3O62 - chains A and I of the 10 polymer chains in the assembly; structure by X-ray diffraction, 3.22 A resolution.

Chain A:
Molecule: Histone H3.2
Source organism: Xenopus laevis
UniProtKB: P84233 (H32_XENLA); residues 1-135 here correspond to UniProt positions 2-136 (UniProt number = residue number + 1)
Sequence (135 residues; numbered 1 to 135; the number before each row is that of its first residue):
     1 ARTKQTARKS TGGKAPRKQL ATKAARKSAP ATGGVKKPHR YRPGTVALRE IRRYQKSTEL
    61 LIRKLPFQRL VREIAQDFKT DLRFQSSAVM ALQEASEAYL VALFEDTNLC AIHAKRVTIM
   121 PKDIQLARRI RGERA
Unresolved in the structure: 1-37
Sequence notes: conflict Ala102 (Gly103 in P84233)
Swiss-Prot annotation at these positions:
  - modified residue: Arg2 (Asymmetric dimethylarginine), Thr3 (Phosphothreonine), Lys4 (Allysine), Gln5 (5-glutamyl dopamine), Thr6 (Phosphothreonine), Arg8 (Citrulline), Lys9 (N6,N6,N6-trimethyllysine), Ser10 (ADP-ribosylserine), Thr11 (Phosphothreonine), Lys14 (N6-(2-hydroxyisobutyryl)lysine), Arg17 (Asymmetric dimethylarginine), Lys18 (N6-(2-hydroxyisobutyryl)lysine), Lys23 (N6-(2-hydroxyisobutyryl)lysine), Arg26 (Citrulline), Lys27 (N6,N6,N6-trimethyllysine), Ser28 (ADP-ribosylserine), Lys36 (N6,N6,N6-trimethyllysine), Lys37 (N6-methyllysine), Tyr41 (Phosphotyrosine), Lys56 (N6,N6,N6-trimethyllysine) and 8 more in UniProt
  - lipidation: Cys110 (S-palmitoyl cysteine)

Chain I:
Molecule: 146-nt DNA strand
Sequence (146 nucleotides; row label = number of the first residue in the row):
     1 ATCAATATCC ACCTGCAGAT TCTACCAAAA GTGTATTTGG AAACTGCTCC ATCAAAAGGC
    61 ATGTTCACCG TGATTCCCCT CAACATCGGA AAACTACCTC GTCAAAGGTT TATGTGAAAA
   121 CCATCTTAGA CGTCCACCTA TAACTA
Bound ions: Cisplatin Pt: DG70, DG72
Residues lining bound ligands: Cisplatin (CPT): DG70, DG72, DA73

Interface between chain A and chain I:
Pairs across the interface (19; chain A residue first):
  His39(A) with DC144(I), sugar contact
  Arg40(A) with DC144(I), sugar contact
  Tyr41(A) with DC144(I), phosphate contact
  Arg42(A) with DC68(I), phosphate contact; DC144(I), salt bridge to the phosphate
  Pro43(A) with DA67(I), phosphate contact; DC68(I), phosphate contact
  Arg63(A) with DC60(I), salt bridge to the phosphate
  Arg72(A) with DA51(I), salt bridge to the phosphate
  Arg83(A) with DC50(I), phosphate contact; DA51(I), phosphate contact
  Phe84(A) with DC50(I), phosphate contact; DA51(I), hydrogen bond to the phosphate
  Gln85(A) with DC50(I), phosphate contact
  Ser86(A) with DC50(I), phosphate contact
  Arg116(A) with DG70(I), phosphate contact
  Val117(A) with DG70(I), hydrogen bond to the phosphate
  Thr118(A) with DC69(I), phosphate contact; DG70(I), hydrogen bond to the phosphate
Also at the interface, not in a pair above, chain A (16 interface residues in all): Thr45, Leu82
Also at the interface, not in a pair above, chain I (9 interface residues in all): DA143

In short:
Chain A and chain I form an interface of 16 and 9 residues respectively; the contacts include 3 hydrogen bonds
and 3 salt bridges. Polar pairs include Phe84(A)-DA51(I), Val117(A)-DG70(I) and Thr118(A)-DG70(I). Chain I
binds Cisplatin. DG70(I) and DG72(I) form the Cisplatin Pt site.
Here chain A is Histone H3.2 (Xenopus laevis) and chain I is a 146-nt DNA strand. Entry 3O62 (Nucleosome core
particle modified with a cisplatin 1,3-cis-{Pt(NH3)2}2+-d(GpTpG) intrastrand cross-link) was determined by
X-ray diffraction.
